2D2C - chains A and E of the 16 polymer chains in the assembly; structure by X-ray diffraction, 3.80 A resolution.

Chain A:
Molecule: Cytochrome b6
From: Mastigocladus laminosus
UniProtKB: P83791 (CYB6_MASLA); residues 1-215 here = UniProt positions 1-215
Chain sequence (215 residues; each row starts with the number of its first residue):
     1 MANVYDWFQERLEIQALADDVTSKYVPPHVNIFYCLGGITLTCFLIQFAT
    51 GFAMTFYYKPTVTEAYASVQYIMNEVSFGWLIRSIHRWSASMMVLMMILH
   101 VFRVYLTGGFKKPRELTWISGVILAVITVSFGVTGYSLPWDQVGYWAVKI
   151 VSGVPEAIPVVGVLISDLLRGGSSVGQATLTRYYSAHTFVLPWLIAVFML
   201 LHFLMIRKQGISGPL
Not modelled in the structure: 1-12, 215
Swiss-Prot annotation at these positions:
  - binding site (heme c): Cys-35, Lys-208
  - binding site (heme b): Arg-83, His-86, His-100, Arg-103, His-187, His-202
Covalent attachments: heme c (HEC) linked to Cys-35
Metal / ion sites: heme Fe site 1: His-86, His-187; heme Fe site 2: His-100, His-202
Ligand contacts:
  - beta-carotene (BCR): Phe-33, Leu-36, Ile-39, Met-96, Leu-99
  - chlorophyll a (CLA): Met-97, Ile-98, Val-101, Tyr-105, Val-129
  - heme c (HEC): Val-26, Pro-27, Tyr-34, Gly-38, Leu-41, Thr-42, Ile-206, Arg-207, Lys-208
  - heme (HEM), molecule 1: Tyr-34, Gly-37, Gly-38, Thr-40, Leu-41, Met-97, His-100, Val-101, Arg-103, Val-104, Gly-108, Gly-109, Phe-110, Arg-114, Thr-117, Trp-118, Gly-121, Val-122, Leu-124, Ala-125, Thr-128, Met-199, His-202, Phe-203, Ile-206, Gln-209
  - heme (HEM), molecule 2: Phe-44, Gln-47, Phe-48, Gly-51, Phe-52, Met-54, Thr-55, Tyr-58, Val-69, Arg-83, His-86, Arg-87, Ala-90, Met-93, Phe-131, Gly-132, Gly-135, Tyr-136, Leu-138, Pro-139, His-187, Thr-188, Pro-192
From the paper describing this entry:
  - binding site for the ligand BNT: Asp-141, Val-143

Chain E:
Molecule: Cytochrome b6-f complex subunit VI
From: Mastigocladus laminosus
UniProtKB: P83795 (PETL_MASLA); residues 1-32 here = UniProt positions 1-32
Chain sequence (32 residues; row label = number of the first residue in the row):
     1 MILGAVFYIVFIALFFGIAVGIIFAIKSIKLI
Ligand contacts: beta-carotene (BCR): Val-10, Ala-13, Leu-14, Phe-16, Gly-17, Gly-21, Ile-22

Chain A / chain E interface:
Pairs across the interface - 16 pairs, chain A then chain E:
  Phe-33(A) / Leu-14(E)  hydrophobic
  Phe-33(A) / Gly-17(E)
  Phe-33(A) / Ile-18(E)  hydrophobic
  Leu-95(A) / Phe-7(E)  hydrophobic
  Leu-95(A) / Val-10(E)
  Leu-99(A) / Phe-11(E)  hydrophobic
  Leu-99(A) / Leu-14(E)  hydrophobic
  Phe-102(A) / Phe-11(E)  hydrophobic
  Phe-102(A) / Phe-15(E)  hydrophobic
  Leu-106(A) / Ile-18(E)  hydrophobic
  Leu-106(A) / Ala-19(E)
  Ser-212(A) / Ile-26(E)
  Gly-213(A) / Ile-26(E)
  Gly-213(A) / Lys-30(E)
  Pro-214(A) / Ile-29(E)
  Pro-214(A) / Lys-30(E)
Other interface residues (no listed pair), chain A (11 interface residues in all): Trp-88, Ser-91, Arg-103
Other interface residues (no listed pair), chain E (14 interface residues in all): Leu-3, Val-6, Ile-23

Summary:
Chain A and chain E form an interface of 11 and 14 residues respectively. Beta-carotene is bound between chain
A and chain E. Chain A binds heme and chlorophyll a. Covalently linked heme c: at Cys-35(A). The paper reports
a binding site for the ligand BNT at Asp-141(A) and Val-143(A).
Here chain A is Cytochrome b6 and chain E is Cytochrome b6-f complex subunit VI, both from Mastigocladus
laminosus. Entry 2D2C (Crystal Structure Of Cytochrome B6F Complex with DBMIB From M. Laminosus) was
determined by X-ray diffraction.
